Entry 6SGZ (electron microscopy, 3.90 A resolution); this record covers chains H and J of the 5 polymer chains in the assembly.

[Chain H]
Name: ESX-3 secretion system protein EccD3
Organism: Mycobacterium smegmatis (strain ATCC 700084 / mc(2)155)
UniProtKB: A0QQ46 (ECCD3_MYCS2); residues 6-472 here = UniProt positions 6-472
Amino-acid sequence (467 residues; each row starts with the number of its first residue):
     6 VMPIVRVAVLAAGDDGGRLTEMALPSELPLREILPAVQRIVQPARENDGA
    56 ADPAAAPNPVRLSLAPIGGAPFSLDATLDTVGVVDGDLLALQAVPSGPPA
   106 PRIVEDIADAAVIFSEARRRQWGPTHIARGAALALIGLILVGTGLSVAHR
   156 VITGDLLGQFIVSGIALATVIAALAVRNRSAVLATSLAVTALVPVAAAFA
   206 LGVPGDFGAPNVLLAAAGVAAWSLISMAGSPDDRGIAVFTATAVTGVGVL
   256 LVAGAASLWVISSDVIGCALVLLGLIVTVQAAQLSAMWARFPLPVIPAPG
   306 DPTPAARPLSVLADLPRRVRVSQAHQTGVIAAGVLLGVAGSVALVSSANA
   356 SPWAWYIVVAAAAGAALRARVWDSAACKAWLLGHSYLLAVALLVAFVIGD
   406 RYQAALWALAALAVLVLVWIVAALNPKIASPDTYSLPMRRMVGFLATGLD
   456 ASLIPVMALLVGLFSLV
Unresolved in the structure: 6-7, 17-20, 48-64, 212-213

[Chain J]
Name: ESX-3 secretion system protein EccC3
Organism: Mycobacterium smegmatis (strain ATCC 700084 / mc(2)155)
Amino-acid sequence (343 residues; each row starts with the number of its first residue; note: 60 numbers in that range are skipped by the numbering (no residue carries them; nothing is unmodelled there)):
     1 MSRLIFEHQRRLTPPTTRKGTITIEPPPQLP
    92 MRTEEVDAERADYLRYLSVVRDNVRAHAAEQRAALEWSHPEPEVLATIPG
   142 TRRQWERDPRDRDFLVLRAGRHDVPLDAALKVKDTADEIDLEPVAHSALR
   192 GLLDVQRTVRDAPTGLDVAKLARITVIGEADEARAAIRAWIAQAVTWHDP
   242 TMLGVALAAPDLESGDWSWLKWLPHVDVPNEADGVGPARYLTTSTAELRE
   292 RLAPALADRPLFPAESGAALKHLLVVLDDPDADPDDIARKPGLTGVTVIH
   342 RTTELPNREQYPDPERPILRVADGRIERWQVGGWQPCVDVADAMSAAEAA
   392 HIARRLSRWDSN
Unresolved in the structure: 301-310, 331-333, 373-374

[How chain H and chain J interact]
Contacting residue pairs - 18 pairs, chain H then chain J:
  V10(H) - S2(J)
  R11(H) - R3(J)
  R11(H) - W263(J)
  R11(H) - G277(J)
  R11(H) - P278(J)
  A13(H) - R395(J)
  E26(H) - W263(J)
  E26(H) - R395(J)  salt bridge
  V89(H) - L4(J)  hydrophobic
  V89(H) - R399(J)
  D90(H) - S2(J)
  D90(H) - R3(J)
  D90(H) - S398(J)
  D90(H) - R399(J)
  G91(H) - R395(J)
  D92(H) - R399(J)  salt bridge
  I301(H) - P184(J)  hydrophobic
  L314(H) - R201(J)
Other interface residues (no listed pair), chain H (19 interface residues in all): P8, I9, L24, A28, V300, P302, P309, A311, L317
Other interface residues (no listed pair), chain J (19 interface residues in all): M1, H187, S188, R191, D195, V196, S259, V276

[Summary]
The chain H/chain J interface involves 19 residues from each chain, with 2 salt bridges. Polar contacts
include E26(H)-R395(J) and D92(H)-R399(J).
Here chain H is ESX-3 secretion system protein EccD3 and chain J is ESX-3 secretion system protein EccC3, both
from Mycobacterium smegmatis (strain ATCC 700084 / mc(2)155). Entry 6SGZ (Structure of protomer 2 of the ESX-3
core complex) was determined by electron microscopy together with 6SGW, 6SGX and 6SGY from the same study.
